5F3W - chains B and F of the 6 polymer chains in the assembly; structure by X-ray diffraction, 3.11 A resolution.

Chain B:
Protein: DNA double-strand break repair Rad50 ATPase
Organism: Methanocaldococcus jannaschii DSM 2661
UniProt: Q58718 (RAD50_METJA); residue numbers follow UniProt; this construct covers 1-190, 825-1005
Sequence (372 residues; row label = number of the first residue in the row; note: 633 numbers in that range are skipped by the numbering (no residue carries them; nothing is unmodelled there)):
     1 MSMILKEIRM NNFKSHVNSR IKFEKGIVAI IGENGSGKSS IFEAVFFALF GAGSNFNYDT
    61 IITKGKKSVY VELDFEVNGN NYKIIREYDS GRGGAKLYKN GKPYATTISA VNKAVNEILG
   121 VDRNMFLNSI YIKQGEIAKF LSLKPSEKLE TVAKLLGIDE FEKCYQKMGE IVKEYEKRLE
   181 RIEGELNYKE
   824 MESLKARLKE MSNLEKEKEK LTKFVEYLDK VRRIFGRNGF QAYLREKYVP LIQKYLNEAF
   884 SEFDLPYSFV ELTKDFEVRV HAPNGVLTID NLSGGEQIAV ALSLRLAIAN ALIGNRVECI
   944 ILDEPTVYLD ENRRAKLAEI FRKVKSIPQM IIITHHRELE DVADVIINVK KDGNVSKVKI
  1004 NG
Not modelled in the structure: 186-190, 824-831
Sequence notes: linker (824)
Ligand contacts:
  - ATP-gamma-S (AGS; phosphothiophosphoric acid-adenylate ester), molecule 1: Lys-14, Ser-15, Glu-33, Asn-34, Gly-35, Ser-36, Gly-37, Lys-38, Ser-39, Ser-40, Asp-59, Thr-60, Ile-61, Ile-62, Thr-63, Lys-64, Gln-134, Asp-946, Glu-947, Lys-994
  - ATP-gamma-S (AGS), molecule 2: Tyr-890, Leu-910, Asn-914, Leu-915, Ser-916, Gly-917, Gly-918, Glu-919, Tyr-951
Curated features (UniProtKB/Swiss-Prot):
  - binding site (ATP): Lys-14, Gly-35 to Ser-40, Ile-62 to Lys-64, Gln-134
Reported in the primary citation:
  - mutagenesis - R86E, R92E, T107E: decreased binding to DNA

Chain F:
Molecule: 27-nt DNA strand
Sequence (27 nucleotides; row label = number of the first residue in the row):
     1 TTACGAATGT GTGTCTCAAT CCCAACT
Not modelled in the structure: 1-3, 27

Interface between chain B and chain F:
Residue-residue contacts - 18 pairs, chain B then chain F:
  Gly-51(B) with DC23(F), phosphate contact
  Ala-52(B) with DC22(F), phosphate contact; DC23(F), phosphate contact
  Gly-53(B) with DC22(F), sugar contact
  Ser-54(B) with DT20(F), hydrogen bond to the base; DC21(F), hydrogen bond to the sugar
  Asn-57(B) with DC21(F), sugar contact; DC22(F), hydrogen bond to the phosphate
  Tyr-58(B) with DC22(F), hydrogen bond to the phosphate; DC23(F), hydrogen bond to the phosphate
  Arg-92(B) with DA25(F), base contact
  Thr-107(B) with DA24(F), hydrogen bond to the phosphate
  Ile-108(B) with DC23(F), phosphate contact; DA24(F), hydrogen bond to the phosphate
  Ser-109(B) with DA24(F), hydrogen bond to the phosphate
  Lys-144(B) with DG13(F), phosphate contact; DT14(F), salt bridge to the phosphate
  Pro-145(B) with DG13(F), phosphate contact
Interface residues without a listed pair, chain B (14 interface residues in all): Phe-56, Asp-59

In short:
Chain B and chain F form an interface of 14 and 8 residues respectively; the contacts include 8 hydrogen bonds
and 1 salt bridge. Polar contacts include Ser-54(B)/DT20(F), Ser-54(B)/DC21(F) and Asn-57(B)/DC22(F). Ligands
of chain B: ATP-gamma-S. From the paper: R86E, R92E and T107E of chain B reduce binding to DNA.
Here chain B is DNA double-strand break repair Rad50 ATPase (Methanocaldococcus jannaschii DSM 2661) and chain
F is a 27-nt DNA strand. Entry 5F3W (Structure of the ATPrS-Mre11/Rad50-DNA complex) was determined by X-ray
diffraction (same publication as 5DNY).
